PDB entry 3D5E | X-ray diffraction, 2.10 A resolution | chain A

== Chain A ==
Molecule: Platelet-activating factor acetylhydrolase
From: Homo sapiens
Notes: EC 3.1.1.47
UniProt: Q13093 (PAFA_HUMAN); residues 47-429 here = UniProt positions 47-429
Chain sequence (383 residues; each row starts with the number of its first residue):
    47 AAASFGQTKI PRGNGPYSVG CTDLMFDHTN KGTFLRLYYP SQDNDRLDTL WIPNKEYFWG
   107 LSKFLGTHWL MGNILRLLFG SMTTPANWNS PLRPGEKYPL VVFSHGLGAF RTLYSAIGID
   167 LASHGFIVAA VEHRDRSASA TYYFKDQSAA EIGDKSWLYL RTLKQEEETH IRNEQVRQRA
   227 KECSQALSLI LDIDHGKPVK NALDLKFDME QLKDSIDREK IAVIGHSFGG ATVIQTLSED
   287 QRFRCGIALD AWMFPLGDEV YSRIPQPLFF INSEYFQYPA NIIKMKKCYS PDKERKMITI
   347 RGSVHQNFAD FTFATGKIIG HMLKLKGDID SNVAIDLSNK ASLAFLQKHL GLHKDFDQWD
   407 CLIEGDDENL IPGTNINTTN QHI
Unresolved in the structure: 47-53, 427-429
Covalently attached groups: diethyl phosphonate (DEP) linked to Ser273
Ligand contacts: diethyl phosphonate (DEP): Gly152, Leu153, Tyr160, His272, Phe274, Trp298, Phe322, His351, Gln352
Curated features (UniProtKB/Swiss-Prot):
  - active site: Ser273 (Nucleophile), Asp296 (Charge relay system), His351 (Charge relay system)
  - glycosylation: Asn423 (N-linked (GlcNAc...) asparagine)
What the authors report for this chain:
  - binding site for diethyl phosphonate: Gly152, Leu153, His272, Ser273, Phe274, Trp298, Phe322, His351
  - conformationally variable residues (order/disorder transition): His114 to Leu116
  - disease-associated variants - V279F, Q281R: abolished catalytic activity (citing earlier work)

== In short ==
Diethyl phosphonate is covalently linked to Ser273. Curated annotation (UniProt) lists 3 active-site residues.
The paper reports a binding site for diethyl phosphonate at Gly152, Leu153 and His272 among others; V279F and
Q281R abolish catalytic activity.
Chain A is Platelet-activating factor acetylhydrolase (Homo sapiens); the structure, Crystal structure of
human plasma platelet activating factor acetylhydrolase covalently inhibited by paraoxon, was determined by
X-ray diffraction (same publication as 3D59).
